PDB entry 7MT7 | electron microscopy, 2.71 A resolution | chains a and l of the 55 polymer chains in the assembly

Chain a:
Molecule: 16S rRNA
Organism: Mycobacterium tuberculosis H37Rv
Sequence (1537 nucleotides; each row starts with the number of its first residue):
     1 UUUUGUUUGG AGAGUUUGAU CCUGGCUCAG GACGAACGCU GGCGGCGUGC UUAACACAUG
    61 CAAGUCGAAC GGAAAGGUCU CUUCGGAGAU ACUCGAGUGG CGAACGGGUG AGUAACACGU
   121 GGGUGAUCUG CCCUGCACUU CGGGAUAAGC CUGGGAAACU GGGUCUAAUA CCGGAUAGGA
   181 CCACGGGAUG CAUGUCUUGU GGUGGAAAGC GCUUUAGCGG UGUGGGAUGA GCCCGCGGCC
   241 UAUCAGCUUG UUGGUGGGGU GACGGCCUAC CAAGGCGACG ACGGGUAGCC GGCCUGAGAG
   301 GGUGUCCGGC CACACUGGGA CUGAGAUACG GCCCAGACUC CUACGGGAGG CAGCAGUGGG
   361 GAAUAUUGCA CAAUGGGCGC AAGCCUGAUG CAGCGACGCC GCGUGGGGGA UGACGGCCUU
   421 CGGGUUGUAA ACCUCUUUCA CCAUCGACGA AGGUCCGGGU UCUCUCGGAU UGACGGUAGG
   481 UGGAGAAGAA GCACCGGCCA ACUACGUGCC AGCAGCCXCG GUAAUACGUA GGGUGCGAGC
   541 GUUGUCCGGA AUUACUGGGC GUAAAGAGCU CGUAGGUGGU UUGUCGCGUU GUUCGUGAAA
   601 UCUCACGGCU UAACUGUGAG CGUGCGGGCG AUACGGGCAG ACUAGAGUAC UGCAGGGGAG
   661 ACUGGAAUUC CUGGUGUAGC GGUGGAAUGC GCAGAUAUCA GGAGGAACAC CGGUGGCGAA
   721 GGCGGGUCUC UGGGCAGUAA CUGACGCUGA GGAGCGAAAG CGUGGGGAGC GAACAGGAUU
   781 AGAUACCCUG GUAGUCCACG CCGUAAACGG UGGGUACUAG GUGUGGGUUU CCUUCCUUGG
   841 GAUCCGUGCC GUAGCUAACG CAUUAAGUAC CCCGCCUGGG GAGUACGGCC GCAAGGCUAA
   901 AACUCAAAGG AAUUGACGGG GGCCCGCACA AGCGGCGGAG CAUGUGGAUU AAUUCGAUGX
   961 AACGCGAAGA ACCUUACCUG GGUUUGACAU GCACAGGACG CGUCUAGAGA UAGGCGUUCC
  1021 CUUGUGGCCU GUGUGCAGGU GGUGCAUGGC UGUCGUCAGC UCGUGUCGUG AGAUGUUGGG
  1081 UUAAGUCCCG CAACGAGCGC AACCCUUGUC UCAUGUUGCC AGCACGUAAU GGUGGGGACU
  1141 CGUGAGAGAC UGCCGGGGUC AACUCGGAGG AAGGUGGGGA UGACGUCAAG UCAUCAUGCC
  1201 CCUUAUGUCC AGGGCUUCAC ACAUGCUACA AUGGCCGGUA CAAAGGGCUG CGAUGCCGCG
  1261 AGGUUAAGCG AAUCCUUAAA AGCCGGUCUC AGUUCGGAUC GGGGUCUGCA ACUCGACCCC
  1321 GUGAAGUCGG AGUCGCUAGU AAUCGCAGAU CAGCAACGCU GCGGUGAAUA CGUUCCCGGG
  1381 CCUUGUACAC ACCGCCCGUC ACGUCAUGAA AGUCGGUAAC ACCCGAAGCC AGUGGCCUAA
  1441 CCCUCGGGAG GGAGCUGUCG AAGGUGGGAU CGGCGAUUGG GACGAAGUCG UAACAAGGUA
  1501 GCCGUACCGG AAGGUGCGGC UGGAUCACCU CCUUUCU
Disordered / not traced: 1-7, 1527-1537
Modified positions: G7M (N7-methyl-guanosine-5'-monophosphate) at position 518, 2MG (2N-methylguanosine-5'-monophosphate) at position 959, 5MC (5-methylcytidine-5'-monophosphate) at position 960, 4OC (4n,o2'-methylcytidine-5'-monophosphate) at position 1395, UR3 (3-methyluridine-5'-monophoshate) at position 1491, MA6 (6N-dimethyladenosine-5'-monophoshate) at position 1511, MA6 (6N-dimethyladenosine-5'-monophoshate) at position 1512
Bound ions: Mg2+ site 1: U15, G25; Mg2+ site 2 near U16 (its only coordinating residue here); Mg2+ site 3 near G24 (its only coordinating residue here); Mg2+ site 4: U51, G110; Mg2+ site 5 near A56 (its only coordinating residue here); Mg2+ site 6: G64, U65, G100; Mg2+ site 7 near G95 (its only coordinating residue here); Mg2+ site 8 near A104 (its only coordinating residue here); Mg2+ site 9 near C105 (its only coordinating residue here); Mg2+ site 10: A111, G112, G288; Mg2+ site 11 near A167 (its only coordinating residue here); Mg2+ site 12: G173, A207; 63 more Mg2+ sites not listed

Chain l:
Molecule: 30S ribosomal protein S12
Organism: Mycobacterium tuberculosis (strain ATCC 25618 / H37Rv)
UniProtKB: P9WH63 (RS12_MYCTU); residue numbers follow UniProt; this construct covers 1-124
Amino-acid sequence (124 residues; each row starts with the number of its first residue):
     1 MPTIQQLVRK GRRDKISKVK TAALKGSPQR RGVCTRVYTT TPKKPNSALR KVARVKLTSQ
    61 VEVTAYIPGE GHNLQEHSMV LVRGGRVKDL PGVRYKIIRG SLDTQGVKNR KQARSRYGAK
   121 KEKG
Disordered / not traced: 1, 124
Curated features (UniProtKB/Swiss-Prot):
  - natural variant: Lys43 (K43R: In strain: 9106, 9181 and 4 more; K43T: In strain: TCVGH25), Lys88 (K88Q: In strain: F05; K88R: In strain: C37; K88T: In strain: F18)

Chain a / chain l interface:
Residue-residue contacts (115):
  G25(a) - Lys15(l)  salt bridge to the phosphate
  U27(a) - Arg86(l)  sugar contact
  A36(a) - Gln29(l)  hydrogen bond to the sugar
  C37(a) - Gln29(l)  sugar contact
  C37(a) - Ile98(l)  sugar contact
  G38(a) - Gly100(l)  sugar contact
  G38(a) - Ser115(l)  hydrogen bond to the sugar
  C39(a) - Arg114(l)  hydrogen bond to the sugar
  C39(a) - Ser115(l)  sugar contact
  C39(a) - Ala119(l)  sugar contact
  C39(a) - Lys120(l)  salt bridge to the phosphate
  U40(a) - Lys120(l)  phosphate contact
  U40(a) - Lys121(l)  hydrogen bond to the phosphate
  U241(a) - Arg13(l)  salt bridge to the phosphate
  G361(a) - Arg30(l)  hydrogen bond to the phosphate
  G361(a) - Arg31(l)  salt bridge to the phosphate
  G361(a) - Thr58(l)  phosphate contact
  A362(a) - Ser27(l)  base contact
  A362(a) - Pro28(l)  base contact
  A362(a) - Gln29(l)  base contact
  A362(a) - Arg30(l)  salt bridge to the phosphate
  A362(a) - Arg31(l)  salt bridge to the phosphate
  A362(a) - Thr58(l)  hydrogen bond to the phosphate
  C492(a) - Arg114(l)  salt bridge to the phosphate
  C492(a) - Ser115(l)  phosphate contact
  C492(a) - Lys121(l)  salt bridge to the phosphate
  A493(a) - Ala113(l)  phosphate contact
  A493(a) - Arg114(l)  phosphate contact
  A493(a) - Ser115(l)  hydrogen bond to the phosphate
  C494(a) - Ala113(l)  phosphate contact
  C494(a) - Arg116(l)  salt bridge to the phosphate
  C509(a) - Ser47(l)  hydrogen bond to the sugar
  C510(a) - Ser47(l)  phosphate contact
  A511(a) - Ala48(l)  phosphate contact
  A511(a) - Leu49(l)  hydrogen bond to the phosphate
  A511(a) - Lys51(l)  salt bridge to the phosphate
  A511(a) - Glu70(l)  phosphate contact
  G512(a) - Asn46(l)  base contact
  G512(a) - Leu49(l)  phosphate contact
  G512(a) - Arg50(l)  hydrogen bond to the base
  G512(a) - Lys51(l)  salt bridge to the phosphate
  G512(a) - Gly69(l)  phosphate contact
  G512(a) - Glu70(l)  phosphate contact
  G512(a) - Gly71(l)  phosphate contact
  C513(a) - Asn46(l)  base contact
  C513(a) - Arg50(l)  base contact
  C513(a) - Tyr66(l)  hydrogen bond to the phosphate
  C513(a) - Pro68(l)  phosphate contact
  C513(a) - Gly69(l)  hydrogen bond to the phosphate
  C513(a) - Asp89(l)  base contact
  C513(a) - Tyr117(l)  sugar contact
  A514(a) - Val87(l)  base contact
  A514(a) - Lys88(l)  base contact
  A514(a) - Asp89(l)  hydrogen bond to the base
  A514(a) - Arg116(l)  salt bridge to the phosphate
  A514(a) - Tyr117(l)  phosphate contact
  G515(a) - Arg86(l)  hydrogen bond to the phosphate
  C516(a) - Arg86(l)  salt bridge to the phosphate
  C516(a) - Lys88(l)  phosphate contact
  C517(a) - Lys88(l)  salt bridge to the phosphate
  G7M_518(a) - Asn46(l)  base contact
  C519(a) - Asn46(l)  hydrogen bond to the base
  G520(a) - Asn46(l)  base contact
  G520(a) - Ser47(l)  hydrogen bond to the base
  G528(a) - Arg110(l)  salt bridge to the phosphate
  U529(a) - Arg110(l)  salt bridge to the phosphate
  U529(a) - Lys111(l)  hydrogen bond to the phosphate
  U529(a) - Gln112(l)  hydrogen bond to the phosphate
  A530(a) - Lys111(l)  phosphate contact
  A530(a) - Gln112(l)  hydrogen bond to the phosphate
  U542(a) - Arg83(l)  sugar contact
  U543(a) - Pro28(l)  hydrogen bond to the sugar
  U543(a) - Gln29(l)  base contact
  U543(a) - Arg83(l)  sugar contact
  U543(a) - Gly84(l)  hydrogen bond to the sugar
  G544(a) - Thr21(l)  hydrogen bond to the phosphate
  G544(a) - Leu24(l)  sugar contact
  G544(a) - Gly26(l)  sugar contact
  G544(a) - Ser27(l)  sugar contact
  G544(a) - Pro28(l)  sugar contact
  G544(a) - Gly84(l)  phosphate contact
  U545(a) - Lys20(l)  phosphate contact
  U545(a) - Thr21(l)  phosphate contact
  C546(a) - Lys20(l)  salt bridge to the phosphate
  U552(a) - Lys15(l)  hydrogen bond to the sugar
  U553(a) - Arg12(l)  base contact
  U553(a) - Arg13(l)  hydrogen bond to the base
  U553(a) - Asp14(l)  hydrogen bond to the sugar
  U553(a) - Lys15(l)  base contact
  A554(a) - Arg12(l)  base contact
  C555(a) - Leu7(l)  sugar contact
  C555(a) - Arg12(l)  salt bridge to the phosphate
  G558(a) - Pro2(l)  base contact
  G558(a) - Arg12(l)  base contact
  G559(a) - Pro2(l)  base contact
  G576(a) - Gln5(l)  sugar contact
  C872(a) - Thr3(l)  phosphate contact
  C873(a) - Thr3(l)  phosphate contact
  C873(a) - Gln5(l)  phosphate contact
  C873(a) - Gln6(l)  base contact
  C873(a) - Arg9(l)  salt bridge to the phosphate
  G874(a) - Gln6(l)  hydrogen bond to the phosphate
  G874(a) - Arg9(l)  salt bridge to the phosphate
  G874(a) - Lys10(l)  salt bridge to the phosphate
  C875(a) - Pro2(l)  base contact
  C875(a) - Gln6(l)  base contact
  U877(a) - Lys15(l)  hydrogen bond to the sugar
  G878(a) - Lys15(l)  salt bridge to the phosphate
  A902(a) - Lys18(l)  phosphate contact
  C903(a) - Lys18(l)  salt bridge to the phosphate
  U904(a) - Arg94(l)  salt bridge to the phosphate
  C905(a) - Lys43(l)  phosphate contact
  C905(a) - Pro91(l)  phosphate contact
  A906(a) - Lys88(l)  salt bridge to the phosphate
  A1485(a) - Lys44(l)  salt bridge to the phosphate
Also at the interface, not in a pair above, chain a (60 interface residues in all): A35, C240, G491, G541, G575, A750, C876, A1486
Also at the interface, not in a pair above, chain l (61 interface residues in all): Leu81, Gly85, Arg99, Asn109, Gly118

In short:
60 residues of chain a face 61 of chain l across their interface, with 27 hydrogen bonds and 26 salt bridges.
Polar pairs include G512(a)-Arg50(l), A514(a)-Asp89(l) and C519(a)-Asn46(l). U15(a) and G25(a) coordinate Mg2+
site 1. U51(a) and G110(a) coordinate Mg2+ site 4.
Chain a is 16S rRNA (Mycobacterium tuberculosis H37Rv) and chain l is 30S ribosomal protein S12 (Mycobacterium
tuberculosis (strain ATCC 25618 / H37Rv)); the structure, Mtb 70S with P and E site tRNAs, was determined by
electron microscopy together with 7MSC, 7MSH, 7MSM, 7MSZ, 7MT2 and 7MT3 from the same study.
